PDB entry 6A5E | X-ray diffraction, 2.77 A resolution | chains C and E of the 3 polymer chains in the assembly

# Chain C
Molecule: GPI-anchored protein LLG2
Source organism: Arabidopsis thaliana
Reference sequence: Q6NLF4 (LLG2_ARATH); residues 42-125 here = UniProt positions 42-125
Sequence (84 residues; each row starts with the number of its first residue):
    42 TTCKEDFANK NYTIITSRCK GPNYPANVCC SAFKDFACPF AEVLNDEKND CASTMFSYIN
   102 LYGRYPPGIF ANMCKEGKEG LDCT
Disulfide bonds: C60-C70, C71-C115
Glycans and other covalent adducts: N-acetylglucosamine (NAG) linked to N52
What the authors report for this chain:
  - post-translational modification sites: N52

# Chain E
Molecule: RALF23
Sequence (15 residues; numbered 4 to 18; the number before each row is that of its first residue):
     4 RYISYGALRR NTIPC
What the authors report for this chain:
  - mutagenesis - I6A, I6Y, L11Y, N14A: decreased signaling in response to RALF23

# How chain C and chain E interact
Contacting residue pairs (46; chain C residue first):
  F74(C) with I6(E), hydrophobic; L11(E), hydrophobic
  A78(C) with I6(E), hydrophobic
  C79(C) with R4(E), hydrogen bond (backbone-side chain); I6(E)
  P80(C) with R4(E)
  A82(C) with Y5(E)
  E83(C) with R4(E), salt bridge
  L85(C) with A10(E)
  N86(C) with Y5(E), hydrogen bond (side chain-backbone); I6(E); S7(E), hydrogen bond; A10(E)
  E88(C) with R13(E), salt bridge
  A93(C) with R13(E)
  S94(C) with R13(E)
  F97(C) with A10(E); L11(E), hydrophobic; N14(E)
  N101(C) with N14(E)
  P108(C) with N14(E), hydrogen bond (backbone-side chain); I16(E), hydrophobic
  G109(C) with N14(E); I16(E)
  I110(C) with N14(E)
  F111(C) with N14(E), hydrogen bond (backbone-side chain)
  A112(C) with L11(E); N14(E), hydrogen bond (backbone-side chain)
  N113(C) with I16(E)
  C115(C) with L11(E)
  K116(C) with Y8(E)
  E117(C) with Y8(E), hydrogen bond (backbone-side chain)
  G118(C) with Y8(E), hydrogen bond (backbone-side chain)
  K119(C) with Y8(E)
  E120(C) with Y5(E)
  G121(C) with Y5(E); I6(E); Y8(E)
  L122(C) with R4(E); Y5(E); I6(E), hydrogen bond (backbone-backbone)
  D123(C) with R4(E); Y5(E)
  C124(C) with R4(E), hydrogen bond (backbone-side chain); I6(E), hydrophobic
  T125(C) with R4(E)
Other interface residues (no listed pair), chain E (11 interface residues in all): T15
From the paper, about this interface:
  - specific contacts: G109(C)-I16(E) (hydrophobic contact)
  - interface residues, chain E: R4(E)

# In short
Chain C and chain E form an interface of 30 and 11 residues respectively, with 10 hydrogen bonds and 2 salt
bridges. Polar contacts include E83(C)-R4(E), E88(C)-R13(E) and C79(C)-R4(E). The paper describes a
hydrophobic contact between G109(C) and I16(E). The paper reports that I6A, I6Y and L11Y of chain E, among
others, reduce signaling in response to RALF23; the interface residue R4(E).
Chain C is GPI-anchored protein LLG2 (Arabidopsis thaliana) and chain E is RALF23; the structure, Crystal
structure of plant peptide RALF23 in complex with FER and LLG2, was determined by X-ray diffraction, deposited
together with 6A5A, 6A5B, 6A5C and 6A5D.
